6T0L - chain A; structure by X-ray diffraction, 1.80 A resolution.

# Chain A
Molecule: CYP124 in complex with inhibitor compound 5'
From: Mycobacterium tuberculosis H37Rv
Reference sequence: P9WPP3 (CP124_MYCTU); residues 1-428 here = UniProt positions 1-428
Chain sequence (435 residues; numbered -6 to 428; the number before each row is that of its first residue; numbers below 1 keep their minus sign (Met-6 is residue -6)):
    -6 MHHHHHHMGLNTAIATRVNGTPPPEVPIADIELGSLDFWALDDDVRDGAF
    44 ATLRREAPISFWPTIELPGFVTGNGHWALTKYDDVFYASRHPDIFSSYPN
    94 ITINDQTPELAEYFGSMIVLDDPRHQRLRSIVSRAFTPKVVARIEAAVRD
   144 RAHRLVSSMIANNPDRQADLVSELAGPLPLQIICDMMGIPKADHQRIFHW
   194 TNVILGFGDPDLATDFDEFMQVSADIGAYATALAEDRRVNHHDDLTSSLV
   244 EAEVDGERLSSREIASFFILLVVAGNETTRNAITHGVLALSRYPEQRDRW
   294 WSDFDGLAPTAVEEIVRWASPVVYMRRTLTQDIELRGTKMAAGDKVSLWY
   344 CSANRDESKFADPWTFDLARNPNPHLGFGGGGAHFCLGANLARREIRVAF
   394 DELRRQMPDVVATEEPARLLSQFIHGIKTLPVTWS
Not modelled in the structure: -6 to 6
Differences from the reference sequence: initiating methionine (-6); expression tag (-5 to 0); engineered mutation Thr65 (Ala in P9WPP3)
Ion coordination: heme Fe: Cys379 (together with M8N)
Small-molecule neighbours:
  - heme (HEM): Met110, Ile111, His118, Arg122, Phe129, Ile176, Leu263, Leu264, Ala267, Gly268, Thr271, Thr272, Ala275, Val309, Pro314, Val315, Met318, Arg320, Tyr343, Gly370, Phe371, Gly372, Gly373, Gly374, Ala376, His377, Phe378, Cys379, Leu380, Gly381, Leu384, Ala385, Ile389
  - M8N (N-[[[2-methyl-4-(3-methylbutyl)phenyl]amino]methyl]hydroxylamine): Ile94, Phe107, Ile111, Ile197, Leu198, Ile262, Leu263, Val266, Ala267, Thr271, Met318, Cys379, Phe416, Ile417
Swiss-Prot annotation at these positions:
  - binding site (heme): Cys379

# Overview
Chain A binds heme and compound M8N. From UniProt: heme-binding residue Cys379.
Chain A is CYP124 in complex with inhibitor compound 5' (Mycobacterium tuberculosis H37Rv); the structure,
Crystal structure of CYP124 in complex with inhibitor compound 5', was determined by X-ray diffraction,
deposited together with 6T0F, 6T0G, 6T0H and 6T0K.
